PDB entry 1EJV | X-ray diffraction, 2.40 A resolution | chains C and A of the 3 polymer chains in the assembly

[Chain C]
Molecule: Urease alpha subunit
Source organism: Klebsiella aerogenes
Notes: EC 3.5.1.5
Reference sequence: P18314 (URE1_KLEAE); residues 1001-1567 here correspond to UniProt positions 1-567 (UniProt number = residue number - 1000)
Amino-acid sequence (567 residues; row label = number of the first residue in the row):
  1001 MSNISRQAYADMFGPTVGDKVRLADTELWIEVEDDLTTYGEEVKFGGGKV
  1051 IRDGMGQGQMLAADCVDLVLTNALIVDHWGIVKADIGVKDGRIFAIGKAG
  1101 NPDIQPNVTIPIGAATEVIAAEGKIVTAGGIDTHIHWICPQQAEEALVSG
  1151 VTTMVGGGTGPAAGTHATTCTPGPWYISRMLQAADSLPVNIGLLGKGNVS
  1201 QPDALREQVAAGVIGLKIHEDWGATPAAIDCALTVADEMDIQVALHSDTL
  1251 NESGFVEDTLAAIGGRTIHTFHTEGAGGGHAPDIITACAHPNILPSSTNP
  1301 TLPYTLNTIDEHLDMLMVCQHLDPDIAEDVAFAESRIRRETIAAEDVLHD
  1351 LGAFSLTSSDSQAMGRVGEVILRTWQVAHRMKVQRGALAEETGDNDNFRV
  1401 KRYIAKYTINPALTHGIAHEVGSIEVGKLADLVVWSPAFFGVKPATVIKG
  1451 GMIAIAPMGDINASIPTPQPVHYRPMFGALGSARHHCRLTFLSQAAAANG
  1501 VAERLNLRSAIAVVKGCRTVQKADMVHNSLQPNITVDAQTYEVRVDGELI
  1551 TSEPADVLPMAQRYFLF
Unresolved in the structure: 1001, 1318-1330
Construct notes: modified residue (1217); engineered mutation Gln1320 (His320 in P18314)
Modified residues: Lys1217 (lysine nz-carboxylic acid; KCX)
Swiss-Prot annotation at these positions:
  - binding site (Ni(2+)): His1134, His1136, Lys1217, His1246, His1272, Asp1360
  - binding site (substrate): His1219
  - modified residue: Lys1217 (N6-carboxylysine)
Bound ions: Ni2+ site 1: His1134, His1136, Lys1217, Asp1360; Ni2+ site 2: Lys1217, His1246, His1272

[Chain A]
Molecule: Urease gamma subunit
Source organism: Klebsiella aerogenes
Notes: EC 3.5.1.5
Reference sequence: P18316 (URE3_KLEAE); residues 3001-3100 here correspond to UniProt positions 1-100 (UniProt number = residue number - 3000)
Amino-acid sequence (100 residues; row label = number of the first residue in the row):
  3001 MELTPREKDKLLLFTAALVAERRLARGLKLNYPESVALISAFIMEGARDG
  3051 KSVASLMEEGRHVLTREQVMEGVPEMIPDIQVEATFPDGSKLVTVHNPII

[Chain C / chain A interface]
Residue-residue contacts (39; chain C residue first):
  Phe1439(C) - Tyr3032(A)
  Phe1439(C) - Met3076(A)  hydrophobic
  Asp1460(C) - Lys3010(A)  salt bridge
  Asn1462(C) - Arg3006(A)
  Ala1463(C) - Glu3083(A)
  Ser1464(C) - Glu3083(A)  hydrogen bond
  Ser1464(C) - Leu3092(A)
  Ile1465(C) - Gln3081(A)
  Ile1465(C) - Leu3092(A)  hydrophobic
  Thr1467(C) - Gln3081(A)  hydrogen bond
  Pro1468(C) - Gln3081(A)
  Pro1468(C) - Leu3092(A)  hydrophobic
  Gln1469(C) - Lys3010(A)
  Gln1469(C) - Leu3013(A)
  Gln1469(C) - Val3036(A)
  Gln1469(C) - Ser3040(A)
  Gln1469(C) - Gln3081(A)  hydrogen bond (backbone-backbone)
  Pro1470(C) - Asp3009(A)
  Pro1470(C) - Lys3010(A)
  His1472(C) - Asp3009(A)  salt bridge
  His1472(C) - Leu3012(A)
  Arg1474(C) - Asp3009(A)  salt bridge
  Gln1562(C) - Asn3031(A)  hydrogen bond (backbone-side chain)
  Gln1562(C) - Met3070(A)
  Arg1563(C) - Asn3031(A)
  Arg1563(C) - Tyr3032(A)  hydrogen bond (backbone-backbone)
  Arg1563(C) - Pro3033(A)
  Arg1563(C) - Met3070(A)
  Arg1563(C) - Glu3071(A)  hydrogen bond (side chain-backbone)
  Arg1563(C) - Val3073(A)
  Tyr1564(C) - Pro3033(A)
  Tyr1564(C) - Met3076(A)  hydrophobic
  Phe1565(C) - Asn3031(A)  hydrogen bond (backbone-side chain)
  Phe1565(C) - Pro3033(A)
  Leu1566(C) - Arg3023(A)  hydrogen bond (backbone-side chain)
  Leu1566(C) - Pro3033(A)
  Leu1566(C) - Glu3034(A)
  Phe1567(C) - Val3019(A)  hydrophobic
  Phe1567(C) - Arg3023(A)
Also at the interface, not in a pair above, chain A (22 interface residues in all): Ala3016, Val3082

[Overview]
18 residues of chain C face 22 of chain A across their interface; the contacts include 8 hydrogen bonds and 3
salt bridges. Polar contacts include Asp1460(C)-Lys3010(A), His1472(C)-Asp3009(A) and Arg1474(C)-Asp3009(A).
UniProt lists 6 Ni2+-binding residues and substrate-binding residue His1219(C) on chain C.
Here chain C is Urease alpha subunit and chain A is Urease gamma subunit, both from Klebsiella aerogenes.
Entry 1EJV (Crystal structure of the H320Q variant of klebsiella aerogenes urease) was determined by X-ray
diffraction together with 1EJR, 1EJS, 1EJT and 1EJU from the same study.
